8XO4 - chains C and D of the 6 polymer chains in the assembly; structure by X-ray diffraction, 2.36 A resolution.

Chain C:
Name: Fusion glycoprotein F1
UniProtKB: P69353 (FUS_MEASE); residues 143-184 here = UniProt positions 143-184
Chain sequence (44 residues; row label = number of the first residue in the row):
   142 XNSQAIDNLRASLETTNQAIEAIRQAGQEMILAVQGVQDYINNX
Construct notes: acetylation (142); amidation (185)
Modified positions: ACE (acetyl group) at position 142; NH2 (amino group) at position 185

Chain D:
Name: Measles virus fusion inhibitor M1EK
Chain sequence (37 residues; row label = number of the first residue in the row):
   451 XIEEERKKVEENLKKAEEKLKKAEELLKKSEEILKKX
Modified positions: ACE (acetyl group) at position 451; NH2 (amino group) at position 487

Interface between chain C and chain D:
Contacting residue pairs (37):
  Asn149(C) - Ile483(D)  hydrogen bond (side chain-backbone)
  Asn149(C) - Leu484(D)
  Asn149(C) - NH2_487(D)
  Ala152(C) - Ile483(D)  hydrophobic
  Ser153(C) - Ser480(D)  hydrogen bond (backbone-side chain)
  Ser153(C) - Ile483(D)
  Ser153(C) - Leu484(D)
  Thr156(C) - Leu476(D)
  Thr156(C) - Lys479(D)
  Thr156(C) - Ser480(D)
  Thr156(C) - Ile483(D)
  Thr157(C) - Ser480(D)  hydrogen bond
  Gln159(C) - Leu476(D)
  Ala160(C) - Ala473(D)
  Ala160(C) - Leu476(D)  hydrophobic
  Ala163(C) - Lys469(D)
  Ala163(C) - Ala473(D)  hydrophobic
  Ile164(C) - Ala473(D)  hydrophobic
  Gln166(C) - Lys469(D)  hydrogen bond
  Ala167(C) - Ala466(D)
  Ala167(C) - Lys469(D)
  Ala167(C) - Leu470(D)  hydrophobic
  Glu170(C) - Asn462(D)
  Glu170(C) - Lys465(D)
  Glu170(C) - Ala466(D)
  Leu173(C) - Lys458(D)
  Leu173(C) - Asn462(D)
  Ala174(C) - Val459(D)
  Ala174(C) - Asn462(D)
  Ala174(C) - Leu463(D)  hydrophobic
  Gly177(C) - Glu455(D)
  Gly177(C) - Lys458(D)
  Gly177(C) - Val459(D)
  Val178(C) - Val459(D)
  Asp180(C) - Lys458(D)  salt bridge
  Tyr181(C) - Ile452(D)  hydrophobic
  Tyr181(C) - Glu455(D)
Interface residues without a listed pair, chain C (22 interface residues in all): Leu150, Leu154, Met171, Gln176
Interface residues without a listed pair, chain D (19 interface residues in all): Leu477, Lys486

Overview:
Chain C and chain D form an interface of 22 and 19 residues respectively; the contacts include 4 hydrogen
bonds and 1 salt bridge. Polar pairs include Asp180(C)-Lys458(D), Asn149(C)-Ile483(D) and Ser153(C)-Ser480(D).
Chain C is Fusion glycoprotein F1 and chain D is Measles virus fusion inhibitor M1EK; the structure, Crystal
structure of measles virus fusion inhibitor M1EK complexed with F protein HR1 (HR1-42) (P21 space ..., was
determined by X-ray diffraction together with 8XNE, 8XO2, 8XO3, 8XO5, 8XO6, 8XO7 and 8XO8 from the same study.
